PDB entry 3CQU | X-ray diffraction, 2.20 A resolution | chains A and C

Chain A:
Name: RAC-alpha serine/threonine-protein kinase
Source organism: Homo sapiens
Notes: EC 2.7.11.1; fragment: Kinase and AGC-kinase C-terminal domains
UniProtKB: P31749 (AKT1_HUMAN); residue numbers follow UniProt; this construct covers 144-480
Sequence (342 residues; numbered 139 to 480; the number before each row is that of its first residue):
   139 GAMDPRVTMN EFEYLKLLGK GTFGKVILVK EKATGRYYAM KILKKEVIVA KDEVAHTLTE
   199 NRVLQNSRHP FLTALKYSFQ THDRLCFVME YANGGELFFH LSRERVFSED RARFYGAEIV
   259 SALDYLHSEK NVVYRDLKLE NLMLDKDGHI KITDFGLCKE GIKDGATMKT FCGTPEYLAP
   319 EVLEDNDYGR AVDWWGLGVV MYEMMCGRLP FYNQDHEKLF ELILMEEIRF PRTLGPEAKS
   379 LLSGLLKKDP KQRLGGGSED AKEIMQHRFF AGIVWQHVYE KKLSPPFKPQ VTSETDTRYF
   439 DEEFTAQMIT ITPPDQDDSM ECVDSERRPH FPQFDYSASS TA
Not modelled in the structure: 139-143, 447-462, 479-480
Modified / non-standard residues: Thr-308 (phosphothreonine; TPO)
Sequence notes: expression tag (139-143); engineered mutation Asp-473 (Ser in P31749); variant Ser-478 (Gly in P31749)
Ligand contacts: CQU (N-[2-(5-methyl-4H-1,2,4-triazol-3-yl)phenyl]-7H-pyrrolo[2,3-d]pyrimidin-4-amine): Leu-156, Gly-157, Phe-161, Val-164, Ala-177, Lys-179, Thr-211, Met-227, Glu-228, Tyr-229, Ala-230, Glu-234, Glu-278, Asn-279, Met-281, Thr-291, Asp-292, Phe-438
Swiss-Prot annotation at these positions:
  - active site: Asp-274 (Proton acceptor)
  - binding site (ATP): Leu-156 to Val-164, Lys-179
  - site: Asp-462 (Cleavage)
  - modified residue: Tyr-176 (Phosphotyrosine), Thr-308 (Phosphothreonine), Thr-448 (Phosphothreonine), Thr-450 (Phosphothreonine), Tyr-474 (Phosphotyrosine), Ser-477 (Phosphoserine), Thr-479 (Phosphothreonine)
  - glycosylation (O-linked (GlcNAc) threonine): Thr-305, Thr-312
  - cross-link: Lys-284 (Glycyl lysine isopeptide (Lys-Gly) (interchain with G-Cter in ubiquitin))
  - natural variant: Thr-435 (T435P: In CWS6)
  - mutagenesis: Tyr-176 (Y176F: Significant loss of interaction with TNK2. Loss of membrane localization. Significant reduction in phosphorylation on Ser-473), Lys-179 (K179M: Abolished serine/threonine-protein kinase activity), Arg-273 to Leu-275 (Abolished binding to cyclin-A, preventing phosphorylation by CDK2), Thr-305 (T305A: Reduces O-GlcNAc levels; Reduces O-GlcNAc levels even more; when associated with A-312; T305Y: Abolishes phosphorylation at Thr-308), Thr-308 (T308D: 5-fold activation and 18-fold activation; when associated with D-473), Thr-312 (T312A: Reduces O-GlcNAc levels; Reduces O-GlcNAc levels even more; when associated with A-305; T312Y: Abolishes phosphorylation at Thr-308), Tyr-474 (Y474F: 55% inhibition of activation)

Chain C:
Name: Glycogen synthase kinase-3 beta
Notes: EC 2.7.11.26
UniProtKB: P49841 (GSK3B_HUMAN); residues 1-10 here correspond to UniProt positions 3-12 (UniProt number = residue number + 2)
Sequence (10 residues; numbered 1 to 10; the number before each row is that of its first residue):
     1 GRPRTTSFAE
Swiss-Prot annotation at these positions:
  - modified residue: Ser-7 (Phosphoserine)

Chain A / chain C interface:
Pairs across the interface (33; chain A residue first):
  Thr-160(A) with Thr-6(C); Ser-7(C)
  His-194(A) with Ala-9(C)
  Glu-234(A) with Arg-4(C), salt bridge
  Phe-236(A) with Arg-2(C); Arg-4(C)
  Asp-274(A) with Ser-7(C), hydrogen bond
  Lys-276(A) with Thr-5(C), hydrogen bond; Thr-6(C); Ser-7(C)
  Leu-277(A) with Arg-2(C)
  Glu-278(A) with Arg-2(C), salt bridge; Arg-4(C); Thr-5(C), hydrogen bond (side chain-backbone)
  Leu-295(A) with Ser-7(C); Phe-8(C); Ala-9(C), hydrophobic
  Phe-309(A) with Phe-8(C); Ala-9(C); Glu-10(C), hydrogen bond (backbone-backbone)
  Cys-310(A) with Phe-8(C); Ala-9(C), hydrophobic
  Gly-311(A) with Ser-7(C); Phe-8(C), hydrogen bond (backbone-backbone)
  Thr-312(A) with Thr-5(C); Thr-6(C); Ser-7(C)
  Pro-313(A) with Thr-6(C); Phe-8(C)
  Glu-314(A) with Thr-5(C)
  Tyr-315(A) with Arg-2(C)
  Glu-341(A) with Arg-2(C), salt bridge
  Asp-439(A) with Arg-4(C), salt bridge
Other interface residues (no listed pair), chain A (23 interface residues in all): Thr-308, Leu-316, Leu-347, Tyr-350, Phe-442
Other interface residues (no listed pair), chain C (9 interface residues in all): Pro-3

Overview:
Chain A and chain C form an interface of 23 and 9 residues respectively, with 5 hydrogen bonds and 4 salt
bridges. Polar contacts include Glu-234(A)/Arg-4(C), Glu-278(A)/Arg-2(C) and Glu-341(A)/Arg-2(C). Ligands of
chain A: compound CQU.
Here chain A is RAC-alpha serine/threonine-protein kinase (Homo sapiens) and chain C is Glycogen synthase
kinase-3 beta. Entry 3CQU (Crystal Structure of Akt-1 complexed with substrate peptide and inhibitor) was
determined by X-ray diffraction (same publication as 3CQW).
